PDB entry 1Z7Q | X-ray diffraction, 3.22 A resolution | chains D and E of the 42 polymer chains in the assembly

== Chain D ==
Molecule: Proteasome component PRE6
Source organism: Saccharomyces cerevisiae
Notes: EC 3.4.25.1
UniProt: P40303 (PSA7_YEAST); residue numbers follow UniProt; this construct covers 1-254
Chain sequence (254 residues; each row starts with the number of its first residue):
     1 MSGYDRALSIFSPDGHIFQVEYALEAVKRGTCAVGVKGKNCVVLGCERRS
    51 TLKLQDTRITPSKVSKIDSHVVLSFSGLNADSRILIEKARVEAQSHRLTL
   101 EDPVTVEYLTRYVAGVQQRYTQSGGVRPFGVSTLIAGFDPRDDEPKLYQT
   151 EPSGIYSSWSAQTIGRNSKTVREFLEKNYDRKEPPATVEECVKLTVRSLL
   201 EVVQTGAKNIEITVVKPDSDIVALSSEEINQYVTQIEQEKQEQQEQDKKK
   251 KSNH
Unresolved in the structure: 1-2, 244-254
Curated features (UniProtKB/Swiss-Prot):
  - modified residue: Thr60 (Phosphothreonine)

== Chain E ==
Molecule: Proteasome component PUP2
Source organism: Saccharomyces cerevisiae
Notes: EC 3.4.25.1
UniProt: P32379 (PSA5_YEAST); numbering as in UniProt (aligned over 1-260)
Chain sequence (260 residues; numbered 1 to 260; the number before each row is that of its first residue):
     1 MFLTRSEYDRGVSTFSPEGRLFQVEYSLEAIKLGSTAIGIATKEGVVLGV
    51 EKRATSPLLESDSIEKIVEIDRHIGCAMSGLTADARSMIEHARTAAVTHN
   101 LYYDEDINVESLTQSVCDLALRFGEGASGEERLMSRPFGVALLIAGHDAD
   151 DGYQLFHAEPSGTFYRYNAKAIGSGSEGAQAELLNEWHSSLTLKEAELLV
   201 LKILKQVMEEKLDENNAQLSCITKQDGFKIYDNEKTAELIKELKEKEAAE
   251 SPEEADVEMS
Unresolved in the structure: 1-5, 251-260

== Interface between chain D and chain E ==
Pairs across the interface (40):
  Gly3(D) with Arg10(E), hydrogen bond (backbone-side chain)
  Tyr4(D) with Asp9(E), hydrogen bond; Arg10(E)
  Ser9(D) with Ser135(E); Arg136(E)
  Ile10(D) with Arg10(E); Gln23(E)
  Phe11(D) with Gln23(E), hydrogen bond (backbone-side chain); Tyr26(E); Ser27(E); Pro137(E)
  Ser12(D) with Tyr26(E)
  Pro13(D) with Tyr26(E), hydrophobic; Glu29(E)
  Asp14(D) with Glu29(E); Leu33(E)
  Gly15(D) with Tyr26(E); Ala30(E); Leu33(E)
  Ile17(D) with Arg136(E)
  Lys37(D) with Glu60(E), salt bridge
  Gln118(D) with Ala83(E); Ser87(E)
  Gln122(D) with Ser135(E), hydrogen bond (backbone-side chain)
  Ile155(D) with Thr82(E)
  Ser157(D) with Ser63(E)
  Ser158(D) with Leu59(E); Glu60(E), hydrogen bond (backbone-backbone); Ser63(E), hydrogen bond (backbone-side chain)
  Trp159(D) with Leu58(E); Leu59(E), hydrophobic; Glu60(E)
  Ser160(D) with Leu58(E), hydrogen bond (backbone-backbone)
  Ala161(D) with Leu58(E)
  Glu176(D) with Ser56(E), hydrogen bond; Pro57(E); Leu58(E)
  Arg181(D) with Pro57(E), hydrogen bond (side chain-backbone); Leu58(E), hydrogen bond (side chain-backbone); Leu59(E), hydrogen bond (side chain-backbone)
Also at the interface, not in a pair above, chain D (29 interface residues in all): Leu8, His16, Ser123, Ser153, Gly154, Tyr156, Leu175, Tyr179
Also at the interface, not in a pair above, chain E (25 interface residues in all): Thr55, Asp62, Leu81, Arg86, Gly139

== Overview ==
29 residues of chain D and 25 residues of chain E are in contact, with 11 hydrogen bonds and 1 salt bridge.
Polar pairs include Lys37(D)-Glu60(E), Gly3(D)-Arg10(E) and Tyr4(D)-Asp9(E).
Here chain D is Proteasome component PRE6 and chain E is Proteasome component PUP2, both from Saccharomyces
cerevisiae. Entry 1Z7Q (Crystal structure of the 20s proteasome from yeast in complex with the proteasome
activator PA26 from ...) was determined by X-ray diffraction (same publication as 1YA7, 1YAR and 1YAU).
